8TIE - chains c and f of the 14 polymer chains in the assembly; structure by electron microscopy, 8.10 A resolution (very low resolution: no residue pairs are listed; an interface is given only as per-side residue counts).

== Chain c ==
Name: NUP145 isoform 1
Source organism: Saccharomyces cerevisiae
UniProt: A0A8H4C085 (A0A8H4C085_YEASX); residues -605 to 711 here correspond to UniProt positions 1-1317 (UniProt number = residue number + 606)
Chain sequence (1317 residues; each row starts with the number of its first residue; numbers below 1 keep their minus sign (Met-605 is residue -605)):
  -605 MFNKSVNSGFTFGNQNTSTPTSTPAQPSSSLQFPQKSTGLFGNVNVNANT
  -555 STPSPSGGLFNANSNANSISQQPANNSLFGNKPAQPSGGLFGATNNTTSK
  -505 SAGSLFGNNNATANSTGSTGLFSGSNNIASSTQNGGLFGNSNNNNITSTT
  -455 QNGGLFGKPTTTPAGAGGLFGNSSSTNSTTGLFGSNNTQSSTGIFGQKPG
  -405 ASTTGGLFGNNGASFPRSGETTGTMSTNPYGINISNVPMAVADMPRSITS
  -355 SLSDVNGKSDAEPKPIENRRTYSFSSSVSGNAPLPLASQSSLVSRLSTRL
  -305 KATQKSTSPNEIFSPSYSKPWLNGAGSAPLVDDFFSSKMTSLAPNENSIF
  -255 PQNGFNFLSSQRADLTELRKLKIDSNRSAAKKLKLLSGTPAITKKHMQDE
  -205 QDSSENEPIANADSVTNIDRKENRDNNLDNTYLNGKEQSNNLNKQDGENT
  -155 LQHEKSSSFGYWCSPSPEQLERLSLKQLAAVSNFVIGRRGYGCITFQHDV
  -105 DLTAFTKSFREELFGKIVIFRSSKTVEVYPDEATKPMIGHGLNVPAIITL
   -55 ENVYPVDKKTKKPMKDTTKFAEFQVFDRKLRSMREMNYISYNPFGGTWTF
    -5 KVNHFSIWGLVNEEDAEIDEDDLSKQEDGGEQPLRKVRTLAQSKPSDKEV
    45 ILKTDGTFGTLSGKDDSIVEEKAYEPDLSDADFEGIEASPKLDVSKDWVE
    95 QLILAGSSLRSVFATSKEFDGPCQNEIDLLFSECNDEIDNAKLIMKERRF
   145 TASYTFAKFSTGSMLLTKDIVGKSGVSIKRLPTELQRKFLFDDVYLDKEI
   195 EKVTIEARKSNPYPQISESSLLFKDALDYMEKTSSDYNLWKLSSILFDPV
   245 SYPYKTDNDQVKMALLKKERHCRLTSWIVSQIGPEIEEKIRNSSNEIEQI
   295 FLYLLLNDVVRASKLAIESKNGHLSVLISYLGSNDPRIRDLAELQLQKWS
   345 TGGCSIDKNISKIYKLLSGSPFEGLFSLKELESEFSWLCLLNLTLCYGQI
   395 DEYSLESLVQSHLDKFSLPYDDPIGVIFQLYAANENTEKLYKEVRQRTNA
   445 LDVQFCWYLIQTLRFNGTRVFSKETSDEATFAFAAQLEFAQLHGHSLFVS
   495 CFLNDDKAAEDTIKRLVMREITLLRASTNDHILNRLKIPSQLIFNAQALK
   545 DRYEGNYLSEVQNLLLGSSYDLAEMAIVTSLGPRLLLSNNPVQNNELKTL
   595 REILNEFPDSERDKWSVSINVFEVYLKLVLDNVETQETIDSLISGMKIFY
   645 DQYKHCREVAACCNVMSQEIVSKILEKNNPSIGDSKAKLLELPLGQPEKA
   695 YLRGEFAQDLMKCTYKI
Not modelled in the structure: -605 to 101

== Chain f ==
Name: Nucleoporin NUP84
Source organism: Saccharomyces cerevisiae
UniProt: P52891 (NUP84_YEAST); numbering as in UniProt (aligned over 1-726)
Chain sequence (726 residues; each row starts with the number of its first residue):
     1 MELSPTYQTERFTKFSDTLKEFKIEQNNEQNPIDPFNIIREFRSAAGQLA
    51 LDLANSGDESNVISSKDWELEARFWHLVELLLVFRNADLDLDEMELHPYN
   101 SRGLFEKKLMQDNKQLYQIWIVMVWLKENTYVMERPKNVPTSKWLNSITS
   151 GGLKSCDLDFPLRENTNVLDVKDKEEDHIFFKYIYELILAGAIDEALEEA
   201 KLSDNISICMILCGIQEYLNPVIDTQIANEFNTQQGIKKHSLWRRTVYSL
   251 SQQAGLDPYERAIYSYLSGAIPNQEVLQYSDWESDLHIHLNQILQTEIEN
   301 YLLENNQVGTDELILPLPSHALTVQEVLNRVASRHPSESEHPIRVLMASV
   351 ILDSLPSVIHSSVEMLLDVVKGTEASNDIIDKPYLLRIVTHLAICLDIIN
   401 PGSVEEVDKSKLITTYISLLKLQGLYENIPIYATFLNESDCLEACSFILS
   451 SLEDPQVRKKQIETINFLRLPASNILRRTTQRVFDETEQEYSPSNEISIS
   501 FDVNNIDMHLIYGVEWLIEGKLYVDAVHSIIALSRRFLLNGRVKALEQFM
   551 ERNNIGEICKNYELEKIADNISKDENEDQFLEEITQYEHLIKGIREYEEW
   601 QKSVSLLSSESNIPTLIEKLQGFSKDTFELIKTFLVDLTSSNFADSADYE
   651 ILYEIRALYTPFLLMELHKKLVEAAKLLKIPKFISEALAFTSLVANENDK
   701 IYLLFQSSGKLKEYLDLVARTATLSN

== Chain c / chain f interface ==
At this resolution (8 A) residue pairs are not listed: 51 residues of chain c and 59 of chain f lie at the interface.

== Summary ==
51 residues of chain c and 59 residues of chain f are in contact.
Chain c is NUP145 isoform 1 and chain f is Nucleoporin NUP84, both from Saccharomyces cerevisiae; the
structure, Double nuclear outer ring of Nup84-complexes from the yeast NPC, was determined by electron
microscopy (same publication as 8T9L).
